Entry 4R77 (X-ray diffraction, 1.94 A resolution); this record covers chains B and A.

== Chain B (and A) ==
Protein: Choline kinase
From: Streptococcus pneumoniae
Notes: EC 2.7.1.32; chain A of this document is another copy of the same molecule, construct and numbering; everything in this record applies to it too
UniProtKB: Q93MI3 (Q93MI3_STREE); residues 1-289 here = UniProt positions 1-289
Sequence (309 residues; each row starts with the number of its first residue; numbers below 1 keep their minus sign (Met-19 is residue -19)):
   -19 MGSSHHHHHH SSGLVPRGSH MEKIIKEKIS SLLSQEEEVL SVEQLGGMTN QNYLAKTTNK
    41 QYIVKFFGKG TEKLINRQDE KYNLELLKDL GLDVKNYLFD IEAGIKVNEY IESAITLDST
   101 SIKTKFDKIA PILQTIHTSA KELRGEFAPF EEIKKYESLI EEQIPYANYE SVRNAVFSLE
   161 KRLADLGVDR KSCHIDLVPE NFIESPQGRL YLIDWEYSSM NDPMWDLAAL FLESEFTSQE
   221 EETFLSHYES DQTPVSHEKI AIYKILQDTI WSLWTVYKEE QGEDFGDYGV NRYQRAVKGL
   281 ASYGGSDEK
Not modelled in the structure: -19 to -2, 14-18, 284-289 (chain A: -19 to -2, 14-17, 284-289)
Sequence notes: expression tag (-19 to 0)
From the paper describing this entry:
  - mutagenesis - T29A, D176A: decreased catalytic activity
  - catalytic residues: Asp176, Asn181, Asp194, Glu196
  - mutagenesis - T29S: unchanged catalytic activity

== Chain B / chain A interface ==
Pairs across the interface (20):
  Arg162(B) - Ser226(A)  hydrogen bond (side chain-backbone)
  Asp165(B) - Ser230(A)
  Asp165(B) - Asp231(A)  hydrogen bond (backbone-backbone)
  Leu166(B) - Glu229(A)
  Leu166(B) - Ser230(A)
  Leu166(B) - Asp231(A)  hydrogen bond (backbone-backbone)
  Gly167(B) - Asp231(A)
  Ser226(B) - Arg162(A)  hydrogen bond (backbone-side chain)
  Ser226(B) - Glu238(A)
  Glu229(B) - Leu166(A)
  Glu229(B) - Ser236(A)  hydrogen bond
  Ser230(B) - Asp165(A)
  Ser230(B) - Leu166(A)
  Asp231(B) - Asp165(A)  hydrogen bond (backbone-backbone)
  Asp231(B) - Leu166(A)  hydrogen bond (backbone-backbone)
  Asp231(B) - Gly167(A)
  Val235(B) - Val235(A)
  Ser236(B) - Glu229(A)  hydrogen bond
  His237(B) - His237(A)  hydrogen bond
  Glu238(B) - Glu229(A)

== Summary ==
The chain B/chain A interface involves 12 residues from each chain; the contacts include 9 hydrogen bonds.
Polar contacts include Arg162(B)-Ser226(A), Glu229(B)-Ser236(A) and His237(B)-His237(A). The paper reports
catalytic residues Asp176(B), Asn181(B) and Asp194(B) among others; T29A and D176A of chain B reduce catalytic
activity.
Chain B and chain A are both Choline kinase (Streptococcus pneumoniae); the structure, Crystal structure of
choline kinase LicA from Streptococcus pneumoniae, was determined by X-ray diffraction together with 4R78 and
4R7B from the same study.
